PDB entry 3SDA | X-ray diffraction, 2.80 A resolution | chains A and D of the 4 polymer chains in the assembly

== Chain A ==
Protein: Antigen-presenting glycoprotein CD1d1
Organism: Mus musculus
Notes: fragment: extracellular domain
UniProt: P11609 (CD1D1_MOUSE); residues 1-279 here correspond to UniProt positions 19-297 (UniProt number = residue number + 18)
Amino-acid sequence (302 residues; numbered 1 to 302; the number before each row is that of its first residue):
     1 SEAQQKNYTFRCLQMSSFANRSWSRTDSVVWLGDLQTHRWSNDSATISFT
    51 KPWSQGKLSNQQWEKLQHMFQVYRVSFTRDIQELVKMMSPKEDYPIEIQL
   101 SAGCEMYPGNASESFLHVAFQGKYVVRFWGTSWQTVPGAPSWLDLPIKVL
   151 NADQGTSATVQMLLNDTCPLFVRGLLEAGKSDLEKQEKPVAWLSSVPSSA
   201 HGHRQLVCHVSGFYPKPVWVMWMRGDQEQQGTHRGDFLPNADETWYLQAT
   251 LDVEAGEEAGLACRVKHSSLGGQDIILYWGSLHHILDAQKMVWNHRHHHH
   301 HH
Not modelled in the structure: 1-5, 296-302
Cystine bridges: Cys208-Cys263
Glycans and other covalent adducts: N-acetylglucosamine (NAG) linked to Asn20, Asn42, Asn165
Differences from the reference sequence: expression tag (280-302)
Small-molecule neighbours: GCY (N-[(2S,3R)-1-(beta-D-galactopyranosyloxy)-3-hydroxyoctadec-4-en-2-yl]tetracosanamide): Phe10, Cys12, Gln14, Ser28, Val30, His38, Trp40, Ile47, Trp63, Met69, Phe70, Tyr73, Ser76, Phe77, Asp80, Leu84, Val85, Met88, Leu100, Ala102, Val118, Phe120, Trp133, Trp142, Leu143, Leu150, Asp153, Gly155, Thr156, Thr159, Val160, Leu163, Leu164, Thr167, Cys168, Phe171
UniProt features mapped onto this chain:
  - binding site (a D-galactosylceramide): Asp80, Asp153 to Thr156
  - glycosylation (N-linked (GlcNAc...) asparagine): Asn7, Asn20, Asn42, Asn110, Asn165

== Chain D ==
Protein: NKT TCR autoreactive-Vbeta6 chain
Organism: Mus musculus , Homo sapiens
Amino-acid sequence (245 residues; each row starts with the number of its first residue; note: 4 numbers in that range are skipped by the numbering (no residue carries them; nothing is unmodelled there); numbers below 1 keep their minus sign (His-1 is residue -1)):
    -1 HMGGIITQTPKFLIGQEGQKLTLKCQQNFNHDTMYWYRQDSGKGLRLIYY
    49 SYGAGSTEKGDLSEGYDASREKKSSFSLTVTSAQKNEMAVFLCASGSLLD
    99 VR
   105 EVFFGKGTRLTVVEDLKNVFPPEVAVFEPSEAEISHTQKATLVCLATGFY
   155 PDHVELSWWVNGKEVHSGVCTDPQPLKEQPALNDSRYALSSRLRVSATFW
   205 QNPRNHFRCQVQFYGLSENDEWTQDRAKPVTQIVSAEAWGRAD
Not modelled in the structure: -1 to 0, 244-247
Cystine bridges: Cys23-Cys91, Cys148-Cys213

== How chain A and chain D interact ==
Residue-residue contacts (8):
  Glu83(A) - Tyr48(D)  hydrogen bond
  Glu83(A) - Tyr50(D)  hydrogen bond
  Lys86(A) - Tyr48(D)  hydrogen bond
  Lys86(A) - Tyr50(D)
  Lys86(A) - Glu56(D)
  Met87(A) - Tyr50(D)  hydrophobic
  Val149(A) - Leu96(D)
  Ala152(A) - Leu97(D)
Other interface residues (no listed pair), chain A (6 interface residues in all): Lys148
Interface features reported in the paper:
  - interface residues, chain A: Leu145(A)
  - interface residues, chain D: Tyr48(D), Tyr50(D)

== Summary ==
6 residues of chain A face 5 of chain D across their interface, with 3 hydrogen bonds. Polar contacts include
Glu83(A)-Tyr48(D), Glu83(A)-Tyr50(D) and Lys86(A)-Tyr48(D). Chain A binds compound GCY. N-acetylglucosamine is
covalently linked to Asn20(A), Asn42(A) and Asn165(A). From the paper: interface residues Leu145(A) and
Tyr48(D) among others.
Chain A is Antigen-presenting glycoprotein CD1d1 (Mus musculus) and chain D is NKT TCR autoreactive-Vbeta6
chain (Mus musculus , Homo sapiens); the structure, Crystal structure of autoreactive-Valpha14-Vbeta6 NKT TCR
in complex with CD1d-beta-galactosylceramide, was determined by X-ray diffraction, deposited together with
3SCM, 3SDC, 3SDD and 3SDX.
